PDB entry 2ZSV | X-ray diffraction, 1.80 A resolution | chains A and B of the 3 polymer chains in the assembly

== Chain A ==
Protein: H-2 class I histocompatibility antigen, K-B alpha chain
Source organism: Mus musculus
Notes: fragment: extracellular domain
Reference sequence: P01901 (HA1B_MOUSE); residues 1-278 here correspond to UniProt positions 22-299 (UniProt number = residue number + 21)
Sequence (278 residues; each row starts with the number of its first residue):
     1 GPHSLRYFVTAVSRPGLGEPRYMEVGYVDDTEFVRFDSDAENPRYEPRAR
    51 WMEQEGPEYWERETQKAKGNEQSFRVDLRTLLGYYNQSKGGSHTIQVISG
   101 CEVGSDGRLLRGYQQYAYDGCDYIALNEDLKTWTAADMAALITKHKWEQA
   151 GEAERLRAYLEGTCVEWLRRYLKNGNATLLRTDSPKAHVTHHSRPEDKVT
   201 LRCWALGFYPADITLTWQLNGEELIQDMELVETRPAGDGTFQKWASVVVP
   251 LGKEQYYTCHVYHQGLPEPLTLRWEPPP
Disordered / not traced: 177-180
Swiss-Prot annotation at these positions:
  - region: Glu275 to Pro278 (Connecting peptide)
  - glycosylation (N-linked (GlcNAc...) asparagine): Asn86, Asn176
Disulfide bonds: Cys101-Cys164, Cys203-Cys259
Reported in the primary citation:
  - contacts within the chain: Glu152-Arg155 (salt bridge)

== Chain B ==
Protein: Beta-2-microglobulin
Source organism: Mus musculus
Reference sequence: P01887 (B2MG_MOUSE); residues 1-99 here correspond to UniProt positions 21-119 (UniProt number = residue number + 20)
Sequence (99 residues; row label = number of the first residue in the row):
     1 IQKTPQIQVYSRHPPENGKPNILNCYVTQFHPPHIEIQMLKNGKKIPKVE
    51 MSDMSFSKDWSFYILAHTEFTPTETDTYACRVKHDSMAEPKTVYWDRDM
Disulfide bonds: Cys25-Cys80

== How chain A and chain B interact ==
Residue-residue contacts (50; chain A residue first):
  Phe8(A) - Phe56(B)  hydrophobic
  Val9(A) - Phe56(B)
  Thr10(A) - Phe56(B)
  Thr10(A) - Phe62(B)
  Val12(A) - Pro33(B)  hydrophobic
  Met23(A) - Met54(B)
  Tyr27(A) - Ser55(B)
  Arg35(A) - Asp53(B)  salt bridge
  Arg35(A) - Met54(B)  hydrogen bond (side chain-backbone)
  Arg35(A) - Ser55(B)  hydrogen bond
  Arg48(A) - Asp53(B)  salt bridge
  Thr94(A) - Pro33(B)
  Gln96(A) - His31(B)  hydrogen bond
  Gln96(A) - Phe56(B)
  Gln96(A) - Trp60(B)  hydrogen bond (side chain-backbone)
  Gln96(A) - Phe62(B)
  Val97(A) - Phe56(B)
  Ile98(A) - Phe56(B)  hydrophobic
  Ile98(A) - Lys58(B)
  Ile98(A) - Trp60(B)  hydrophobic
  Gln115(A) - Trp60(B)
  Ala117(A) - Trp60(B)
  Asp119(A) - Ile1(B)
  Asp119(A) - His31(B)
  Gly120(A) - His31(B)
  Gly120(A) - Trp60(B)
  Cys121(A) - Ile1(B)  hydrophobic
  Asp122(A) - Trp60(B)  hydrogen bond
  His192(A) - Asp98(B)  salt bridge
  Arg202(A) - Asp98(B)  hydrogen bond (side chain-backbone)
  Trp204(A) - Asp98(B)
  Trp204(A) - Met99(B)
  Leu206(A) - Pro14(B)  hydrophobic
  Val231(A) - Gln8(B)
  Glu232(A) - Gln8(B)  hydrogen bond (backbone-side chain)
  Arg234(A) - Gln8(B)  hydrogen bond
  Arg234(A) - Tyr10(B)
  Arg234(A) - Tyr26(B)
  Arg234(A) - Met99(B)  hydrogen bond (side chain-backbone)
  Pro235(A) - Tyr10(B)  hydrogen bond (backbone-side chain)
  Pro235(A) - Asn24(B)
  Pro235(A) - Tyr26(B)
  Ala236(A) - Arg12(B)  hydrogen bond (backbone-side chain)
  Ala236(A) - Asn24(B)  hydrogen bond (backbone-side chain)
  Gly237(A) - Arg12(B)  hydrogen bond (backbone-side chain)
  Gly237(A) - Leu65(B)
  Gln242(A) - Tyr10(B)
  Gln242(A) - Ser11(B)  hydrogen bond (side chain-backbone)
  Gln242(A) - Arg12(B)  hydrogen bond (side chain-backbone)
  Trp244(A) - Met99(B)  hydrogen bond (side chain-backbone)
Other interface residues (no listed pair), chain A (35 interface residues in all): Glu32, Tyr116, Glu229, Thr233, Asp238
Other interface residues (no listed pair), chain B (22 interface residues in all): Ser57, Tyr63

== Overview ==
35 residues of chain A face 22 of chain B across their interface; the contacts include 16 hydrogen bonds and 3
salt bridges. Polar pairs include Arg35(A)-Asp53(B), Arg48(A)-Asp53(B) and His192(A)-Asp98(B). The paper
reports contacts within the chain involving Glu152(A) and Arg155(A).
Here chain A is H-2 class I histocompatibility antigen, K-B alpha chain and chain B is Beta-2-microglobulin,
both from Mus musculus. Entry 2ZSV (Crystal structure of H-2Kb in complex with JHMV epitope S598) was
determined by X-ray diffraction (same publication as 2ZSW).
